Entry 8ROB (X-ray diffraction, 2.50 A resolution); this record covers chains A and B.

== Chain A ==
Molecule: Structural maintenance of chromosomes protein 1A
Source organism: Homo sapiens
UniProt: Q14683 (SMC1A_HUMAN); the construct has insertions or renumbered stretches relative to UniProt, so the offset changes along the chain: 1-178 = UniProt 1-178; 956-977 = UniProt 179-200; 992-1233 = UniProt 992-1233
Sequence (456 residues; row label = number of the first residue in the row; note: 777 numbers in that range are skipped by the numbering (no residue carries them; nothing is unmodelled there)):
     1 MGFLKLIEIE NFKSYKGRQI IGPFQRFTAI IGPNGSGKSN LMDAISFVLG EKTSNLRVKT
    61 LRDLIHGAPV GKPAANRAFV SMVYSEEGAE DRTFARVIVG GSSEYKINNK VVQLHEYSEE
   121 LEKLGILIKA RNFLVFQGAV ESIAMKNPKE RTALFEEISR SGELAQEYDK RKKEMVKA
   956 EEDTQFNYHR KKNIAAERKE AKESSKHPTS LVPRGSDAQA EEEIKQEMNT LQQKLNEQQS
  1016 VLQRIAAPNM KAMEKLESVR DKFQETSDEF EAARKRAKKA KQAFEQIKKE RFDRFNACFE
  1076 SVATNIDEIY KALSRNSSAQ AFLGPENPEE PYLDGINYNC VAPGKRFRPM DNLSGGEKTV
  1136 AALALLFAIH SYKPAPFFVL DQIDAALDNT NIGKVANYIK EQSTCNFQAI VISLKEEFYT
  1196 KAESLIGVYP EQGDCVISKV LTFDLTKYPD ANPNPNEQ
Unresolved in the structure: 1, 956-1044, 1228-1233
Construct notes: linker (978-991); engineered mutation Gln-1157 (Glu in Q14683)
Metal / ion sites: Mg2+: Ser-39, Gln-137 (together with ATP-gamma-S)
Residues lining bound ligands: ATP-gamma-S (AGS; phosphothiophosphoric acid-adenylate ester): Lys-13, Ser-14, Asn-34, Gly-35, Ser-36, Gly-37, Lys-38, Ser-39, Asn-40, Arg-57, Asp-63, Leu-64, Ile-65, His-66, Gly-67, Pro-69, Gln-137, Gln-1157, Cys-1210, Val-1211
Swiss-Prot annotation at these positions:
  - binding site (ATP): Gly-32 to Ser-39
  - modified residue: Lys-1037 (N6-acetyllysine)
Reported in the primary citation:
  - contacts within the chain: Asn-40/Arg-57, Asp-43/Arg-57
  - binding site for ATP-gamma-S: Arg-57, Gln-137
  - Mg2+ coordination: Gln-137
  - conformationally variable residues (side-chain flip): Gln-137
  - mutagenesis - R57A: abolished catalytic activity on isolated SMC1A-HD
  - mutagenesis - R57A: decreased catalytic activity on SMC3CC/RAD21N

== Chain B ==
Molecule: 64-kDa C-terminal product
Source organism: Homo sapiens
UniProt: O60216 (RAD21_HUMAN); residues 558-629 here = UniProt positions 558-629
Sequence (81 residues; numbered 557 to 637; the number before each row is that of its first residue):
   557 MKRTQQMLHG LQRALAKTGA ESISLLELCR NTNRKQAAAK FYSFLVLKKQ QAIELTQEEP
   617 YSDIIATPGP RFHGSLEVLF Q
Unresolved in the structure: 557-563, 569-576, 630-637
Construct notes: initiating methionine (557); expression tag (630-637)
Swiss-Prot annotation at these positions:
  - modified residue: Thr-623 (Phosphothreonine)
  - natural variant: Cys-585 (C585R: In CDLS4), Ala-622 (A622T: In MGS)

== How chain A and chain B interact ==
Residue-residue contacts (49):
  Gly-22(A) / Pro-616(B)
  Pro-23(A) / Pro-616(B)
  Pro-23(A) / Tyr-617(B)  hydrogen bond (backbone-side chain)
  Ile-31(A) / Tyr-598(B)  hydrophobic
  Gly-32(A) / Tyr-598(B)
  Pro-33(A) / Tyr-598(B)
  Glu-1191(A) / Lys-591(B)  salt bridge
  Glu-1192(A) / Lys-591(B)  salt bridge
  Thr-1195(A) / Arg-590(B)  hydrogen bond (backbone-side chain)
  Thr-1195(A) / Ala-594(B)
  Ala-1197(A) / Arg-590(B)  hydrogen bond (backbone-side chain)
  Ser-1199(A) / Tyr-617(B)  hydrogen bond
  Leu-1200(A) / Phe-597(B)  hydrophobic
  Gly-1202(A) / Phe-597(B)
  Gly-1202(A) / Leu-601(B)
  Val-1203(A) / Leu-601(B)
  Tyr-1204(A) / Lys-604(B)
  Tyr-1204(A) / Leu-611(B)
  Pro-1205(A) / Lys-605(B)
  Glu-1206(A) / Lys-604(B)  salt bridge
  Gln-1207(A) / Gln-607(B)  hydrogen bond
  Gln-1207(A) / Arg-627(B)
  Leu-1216(A) / Phe-597(B)  hydrophobic
  Leu-1216(A) / Leu-601(B)  hydrophobic
  Leu-1216(A) / Leu-611(B)  hydrophobic
  Leu-1216(A) / Gln-613(B)
  Leu-1216(A) / Ile-620(B)  hydrophobic
  Thr-1217(A) / Gln-613(B)  hydrogen bond (backbone-side chain)
  Thr-1217(A) / Pro-616(B)
  Thr-1217(A) / Tyr-617(B)  hydrogen bond (side chain-backbone)
  Thr-1217(A) / Ile-620(B)
  Phe-1218(A) / Leu-581(B)  hydrophobic
  Phe-1218(A) / Ala-593(B)  hydrophobic
  Phe-1218(A) / Phe-597(B)  hydrophobic
  Phe-1218(A) / Tyr-617(B)
  Asp-1219(A) / Tyr-617(B)
  Leu-1220(A) / Arg-590(B)
  Lys-1222(A) / Leu-582(B)
  Tyr-1223(A) / Leu-582(B)
  Tyr-1223(A) / Cys-585(B)
  Tyr-1223(A) / Thr-588(B)
  Tyr-1223(A) / Asn-589(B)
  Tyr-1223(A) / Arg-590(B)  hydrogen bond (backbone-side chain)
  Tyr-1223(A) / Ala-593(B)  hydrophobic
  Pro-1224(A) / Thr-588(B)
  Pro-1224(A) / Asn-589(B)
  Pro-1224(A) / Arg-590(B)  hydrogen bond (backbone-backbone)
  Asp-1225(A) / Arg-590(B)  salt bridge
  Ala-1226(A) / Asn-589(B)
Interface residues without a listed pair, chain A (33 interface residues in all): Gln-25, Lys-1175, Tyr-1194, Lys-1196, Glu-1198, Thr-1221

== Summary ==
33 residues of chain A and 21 residues of chain B are in contact; the contacts include 9 hydrogen bonds and 4
salt bridges. Polar contacts include Glu-1191(A)/Lys-591(B), Glu-1192(A)/Lys-591(B) and
Glu-1206(A)/Lys-604(B). The paper reports a binding site for ATP-gamma-S at Arg-57(A) and Gln-137(A); R57A of
chain A abolishes catalytic activity on isolated SMC1A-HD.
Here chain A is Structural maintenance of chromosomes protein 1A and chain B is 64-kDa C-terminal product,
both from Homo sapiens. Entry 8ROB (Human cohesin SMC1A-HD(longCC-EQ)/RAD21-C complex - ATPgS-Mg-bound
conformation) was determined by X-ray diffraction (same publication as 8P0A, 8PQ5, 8RO6, 8RO7, 8RO8, 8RO9 and
11 further entries).
